PDB entry 7XKR | electron microscopy, 2.60 A resolution | chains E and G of the 8 polymer chains in the assembly

Chain E:
Protein: ATP synthase subunit beta
Organism: Bacillus sp. PS3
Notes: EC 7.1.2.2
UniProtKB: A0A0M4U1P9 (A0A0M4U1P9_BACP3); residues 1-473 here = UniProt positions 1-473
Sequence (484 residues; numbered -10 to 473; the number before each row is that of its first residue; numbers below 1 keep their minus sign (Met-10 is residue -10)):
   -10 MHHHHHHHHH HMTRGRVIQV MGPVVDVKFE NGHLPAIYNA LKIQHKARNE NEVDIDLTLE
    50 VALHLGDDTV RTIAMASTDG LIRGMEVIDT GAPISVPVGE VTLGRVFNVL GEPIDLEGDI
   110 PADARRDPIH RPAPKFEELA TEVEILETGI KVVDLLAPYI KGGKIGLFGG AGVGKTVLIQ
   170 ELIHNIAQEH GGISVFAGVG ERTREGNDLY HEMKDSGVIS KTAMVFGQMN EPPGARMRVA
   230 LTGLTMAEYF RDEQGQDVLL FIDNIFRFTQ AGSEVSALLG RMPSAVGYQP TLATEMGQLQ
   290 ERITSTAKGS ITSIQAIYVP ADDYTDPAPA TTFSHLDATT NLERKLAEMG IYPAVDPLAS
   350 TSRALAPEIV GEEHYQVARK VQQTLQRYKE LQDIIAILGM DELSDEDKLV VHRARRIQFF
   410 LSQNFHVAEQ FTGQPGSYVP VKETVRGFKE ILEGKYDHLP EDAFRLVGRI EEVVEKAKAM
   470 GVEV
Not modelled in the structure: -10 to 0, 471-473
Differences from the reference sequence: initiating methionine (-10); expression tag (-9 to 0)
Bound ions: Mg2+: Thr165 (together with ATP)
Residues lining bound ligands: ATP (adenosine-5'-triphosphate): Gly159, Ala160, Gly161, Val162, Gly163, Lys164, Thr165, Val166, Tyr341, Phe414, Ala417, Phe420

Chain G:
Protein: ATP synthase gamma chain
Organism: Bacillus sp. PS3
UniProtKB: A0A0M4TPJ7 (A0A0M4TPJ7_BACP3); numbering as in UniProt (aligned over 1-285)
Sequence (285 residues; each row starts with the number of its first residue):
     1 MASLRDIKTR INATKKTSQI TKAMEMVSTS KLNRAEQNAK SFVPYMEKIQ EVVANVALGA
    61 GGASHPMLVS RPVKKTGYLV ITSDRGLAGA YNSNVLRLVY QTIQKRHASP DEYAIIVIGR
   121 VGLSFFRKRN MPVILDITRL PDQPSFADIK EIARKTVGLF ADGTFDELYM YYNHYVSAIQ
   181 QEVTERKLLP LTDLAENKQR TVYEFEPSQE EILDVLLPQY AESLIYGALL DAKASEHAAR
   241 MTAMKNATDN ANELIRTLTL SYNRARQAAI TQEITEIVAG ANALQ
Not modelled in the structure: 1, 285

Interface between chain E and chain G:
Contacting residue pairs (12):
  Pro272(E) - Ile274(G)  hydrophobic
  Pro272(E) - Val278(G)
  Ala274(E) - Thr271(G)  hydrogen bond (backbone-side chain)
  Val275(E) - Gln267(G)
  Val275(E) - Ile270(G)
  Val275(E) - Thr271(G)
  Asp312(E) - Asn263(G)
  Asp312(E) - Arg266(G)  salt bridge
  Asp312(E) - Gln267(G)  hydrogen bond
  Thr314(E) - Gln267(G)  hydrogen bond
  Asp315(E) - Arg266(G)  salt bridge
  Asp315(E) - Gln267(G)
Interface residues without a listed pair, chain E (8 interface residues in all): Met271, Ala310
Interface residues without a listed pair, chain G (8 interface residues in all): Asn282

In short:
The chain E/chain G interface involves 8 residues from each chain; the contacts include 3 hydrogen bonds and 2
salt bridges. Polar contacts include Asp312(E)-Arg266(G), Asp315(E)-Arg266(G) and Ala274(E)-Thr271(G). Chain E
binds ATP.
Chain E is ATP synthase subunit beta and chain G is ATP synthase gamma chain, both from Bacillus sp. PS3; the
structure, F1 domain of FoF1-ATPase with the up form of epsilon subunit from Bacillus PS3, was determined by
electron microscopy together with 7XKH, 7XKO, 7XKP and 7XKQ from the same study.
